6WM6 - chain A; structure by X-ray diffraction, 1.42 A resolution.

Chain A:
Molecule: Extracellular solute-binding protein, family 5
Source organism: Chelativorans sp. (strain BNC1)
UniProtKB: Q11H97 (Q11H97_CHESB); residues 1-563 here = UniProt positions 1-563
Amino-acid sequence (571 residues; each row starts with the number of its first residue):
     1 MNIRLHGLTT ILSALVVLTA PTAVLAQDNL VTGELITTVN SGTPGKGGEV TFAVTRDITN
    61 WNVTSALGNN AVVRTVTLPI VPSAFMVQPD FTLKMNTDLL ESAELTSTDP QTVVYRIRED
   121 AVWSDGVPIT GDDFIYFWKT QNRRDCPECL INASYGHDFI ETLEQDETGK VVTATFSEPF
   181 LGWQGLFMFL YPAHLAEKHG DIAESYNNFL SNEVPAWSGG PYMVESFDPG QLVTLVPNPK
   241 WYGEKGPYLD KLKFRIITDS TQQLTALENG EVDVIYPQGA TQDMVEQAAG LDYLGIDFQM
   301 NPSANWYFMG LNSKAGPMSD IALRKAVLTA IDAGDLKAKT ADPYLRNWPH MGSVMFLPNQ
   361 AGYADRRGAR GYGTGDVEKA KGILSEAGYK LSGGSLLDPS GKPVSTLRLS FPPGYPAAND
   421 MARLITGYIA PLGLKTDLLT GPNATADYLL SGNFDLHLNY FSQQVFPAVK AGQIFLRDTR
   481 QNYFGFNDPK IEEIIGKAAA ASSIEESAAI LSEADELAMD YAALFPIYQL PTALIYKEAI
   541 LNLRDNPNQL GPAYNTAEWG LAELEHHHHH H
Not modelled in the structure: 1-30, 567-571
Differences from the reference sequence: expression tag (564-571)
Cystine bridges: Cys146-Cys149
Reported in the primary citation:
  - binding site for sulfate ion: Arg56, Asn70, Ala71, Arg74, Arg143, Tyr155, Gln278, Lys470, Gln481
  - conformationally variable residues (loop rearrangement): Gly279, Arg480
  - contacts within the chain: Pro413-Tyr415, Tyr415-Tyr460
  - binding site for sulfate ion: Asn69, Tyr460, Ser462 (from molecular simulation)
  - mutagenesis - R56A, R74A, K470A, R480A (4-fold): decreased binding to EDTA

In short:
From the paper: a binding site for sulfate ion at Arg56, Asn70 and Ala71 among others; R56A, R74A and K470A,
among others, reduce binding to EDTA.
Chain A is Extracellular solute-binding protein, family 5 (Chelativorans sp. (strain BNC1)); the structure,
Periplasmic EDTA-binding protein EppA, tetragonal, was determined by X-ray diffraction (same publication as
6WM7).
